8BD5 - chains A and X of the 13 polymer chains in the assembly; structure by electron microscopy, 3.30 A resolution.

# Chain A
Name: ShCas12k
From: Scytonema hofmannii
Reference sequence: A0A8X6EH11 (A0A8X6EH11_9CYAN); residues -1 to 639 here correspond to UniProt positions 1-641 (UniProt number = residue number + 2)
Chain sequence (698 residues; numbered -58 to 639; the number before each row is that of its first residue; numbers below 1 keep their minus sign (Met-58 is residue -58)):
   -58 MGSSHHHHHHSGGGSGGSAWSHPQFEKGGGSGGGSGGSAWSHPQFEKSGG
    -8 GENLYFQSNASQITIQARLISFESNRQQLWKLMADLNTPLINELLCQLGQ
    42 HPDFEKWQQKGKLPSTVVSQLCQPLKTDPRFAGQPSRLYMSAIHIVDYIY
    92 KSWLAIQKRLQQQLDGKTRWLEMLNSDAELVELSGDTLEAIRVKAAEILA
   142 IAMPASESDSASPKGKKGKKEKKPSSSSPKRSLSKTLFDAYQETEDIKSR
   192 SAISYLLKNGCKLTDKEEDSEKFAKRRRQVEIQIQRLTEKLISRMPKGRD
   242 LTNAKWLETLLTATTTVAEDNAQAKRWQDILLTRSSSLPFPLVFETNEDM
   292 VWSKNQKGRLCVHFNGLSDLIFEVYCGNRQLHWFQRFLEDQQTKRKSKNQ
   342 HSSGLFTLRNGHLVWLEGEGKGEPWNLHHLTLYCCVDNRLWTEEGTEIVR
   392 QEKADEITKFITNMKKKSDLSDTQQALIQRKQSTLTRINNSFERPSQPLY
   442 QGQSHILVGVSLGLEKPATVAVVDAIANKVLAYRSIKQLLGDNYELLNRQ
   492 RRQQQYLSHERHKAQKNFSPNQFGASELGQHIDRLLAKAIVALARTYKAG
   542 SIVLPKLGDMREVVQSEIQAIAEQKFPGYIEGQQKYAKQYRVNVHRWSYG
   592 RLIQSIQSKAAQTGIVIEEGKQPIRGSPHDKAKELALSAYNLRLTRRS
Unresolved in the structure: -58 to 0, 143-173, 637-639
Construct notes: initiating methionine (-58); expression tag (-57 to -2)
From the paper describing this entry:
  - binding site for DNA target strand: Tyr570
  - binding site for DNA non-target strand: Phe567
  - conformationally variable residues (helix shift, order/disorder transition): Arg240 to Ser278, Leu548 to Tyr590

# Chain X
Name: 30S ribosomal protein S15
From: Escherichia coli K-12
Reference sequence: P0ADZ4 (RS15_ECOLI); numbering as in UniProt (aligned over 1-89)
Chain sequence (89 residues; numbered 1 to 89; the number before each row is that of its first residue):
     1 MSLSTEATAKIVSEFGRDANDTGSTEVQVALLTAQINHLQGHFAEHKKDH
    51 HSRRGLLRMVSQRRKLLDYLKRKDVARYTQLIERLGLRR
Unresolved in the structure: 1-2, 88-89
From the paper describing this entry:
  - binding site for sgRNA: Tyr69, Arg72, Lys73, Arg77

# How chain A and chain X interact
Contacting residue pairs - 26 pairs, chain A then chain X:
  Trp247(A) - Arg53(X)
  Leu248(A) - Lys47(X)
  Leu251(A) - Phe43(X)  hydrophobic
  Ala254(A) - Arg63(X)  hydrogen bond (backbone-side chain)
  Thr255(A) - Ile36(X)
  Thr255(A) - Asn37(X)
  Thr255(A) - Gln40(X)
  Thr255(A) - Arg63(X)  hydrogen bond (backbone-side chain)
  Thr256(A) - Gly86(X)
  Thr256(A) - Leu87(X)
  Thr257(A) - Arg63(X)
  Val258(A) - Leu67(X)  hydrophobic
  Val258(A) - Ile82(X)  hydrophobic
  Asp261(A) - Arg64(X)  hydrogen bond (backbone-side chain)
  Asn262(A) - Arg64(X)  hydrogen bond
  Ala265(A) - Arg64(X)
  Gln269(A) - Leu57(X)
  Leu272(A) - Arg53(X)  hydrogen bond (backbone-side chain)
  Leu272(A) - Leu57(X)  hydrophobic
  Leu273(A) - Arg53(X)
  Leu273(A) - Arg54(X)
  Leu273(A) - Leu57(X)  hydrophobic
  Arg275(A) - His50(X)  hydrogen bond
  Asn508(A) - His51(X)
  Phe509(A) - His51(X)
  Phe509(A) - Arg54(X)
Other interface residues (no listed pair), chain A (22 interface residues in all): Leu252, Ala259, Glu260, Thr274, Lys507
Other interface residues (no listed pair), chain X (20 interface residues in all): Lys48, Leu56, Val60, Asp68

# Summary
22 residues of chain A and 20 residues of chain X are in contact, with 6 hydrogen bonds. Polar pairs include
Ala254(A)-Arg63(X), Thr255(A)-Arg63(X) and Asp261(A)-Arg64(X). From the paper: a binding site for sgRNA at
Tyr69(X), Arg72(X) and Lys73(X) among others; a binding site for DNA target strand at Tyr570(A).
Chain A is ShCas12k (Scytonema hofmannii) and chain X is 30S ribosomal protein S15 (Escherichia coli K-12);
the structure, Cas12k-sgRNA-dsDNA-S15-TniQ-TnsC transposon recruitment complex, was determined by electron
microscopy, deposited together with 8BD4 and 8BD6.
